PDB entry 2YZE | X-ray diffraction, 1.99 A resolution | chains C and D of the 4 polymer chains in the assembly

[Chain C (and D)]
Protein: Uricase
From: Arthrobacter globiformis
Notes: EC 1.7.3.3; chain D of this document is another copy of the same molecule, construct and numbering; everything in this record applies to it too
Sequence (302 residues; numbered 1 to 302; the number before each row is that of its first residue):
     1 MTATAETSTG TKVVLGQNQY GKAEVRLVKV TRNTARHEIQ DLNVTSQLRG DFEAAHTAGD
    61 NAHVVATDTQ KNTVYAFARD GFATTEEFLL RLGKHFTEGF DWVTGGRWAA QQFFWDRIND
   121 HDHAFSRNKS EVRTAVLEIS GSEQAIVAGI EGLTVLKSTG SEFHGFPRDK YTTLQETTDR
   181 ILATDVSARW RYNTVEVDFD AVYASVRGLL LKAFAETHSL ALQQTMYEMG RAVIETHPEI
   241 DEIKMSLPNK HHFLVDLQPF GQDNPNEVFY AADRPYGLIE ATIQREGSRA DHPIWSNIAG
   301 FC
Not modelled in the structure: 1-10, 298-302
Residues lining bound ligands:
  - NOB ((dihydroxyboranyloxy-hydroxy-boranyl)oxylithium), molecule 1: Tyr20, Val64, Ala66, Thr67, Asp68
  - NOB, molecule 2: Phe163, Leu174, Arg180, Ala221, Leu222, Gln223, Asn249, His251, Gly277, Ile279

[How chain C and chain D interact]
Pairs across the interface (114):
  Arg26(C) with Phe269(D); Tyr270(D); Ala271(D), hydrogen bond (backbone-backbone)
  Leu27(C) with Val268(D), hydrophobic; Phe269(D)
  Val28(C) with His252(D); Glu267(D); Val268(D); Phe269(D), hydrogen bond (backbone-backbone)
  Lys29(C) with Glu267(D), salt bridge; Val268(D)
  Val30(C) with Ser158(D); Asn266(D); Glu267(D), hydrogen bond (backbone-backbone); Phe269(D), hydrophobic
  Arg32(C) with Ser158(D), hydrogen bond (side chain-backbone); Thr159(D), hydrogen bond; Asp179(D), salt bridge; Pro265(D); Asn266(D); Glu267(D)
  His37(C) with Ser158(D), hydrogen bond; Thr159(D)
  Asn72(C) with Phe260(D)
  Tyr75(C) with Val255(D), hydrophobic; Val268(D), hydrophobic; Phe269(D); Tyr270(D)
  Ala76(C) with Gln262(D)
  Ala78(C) with Val268(D)
  Arg79(C) with Leu257(D); Gln262(D); Asp263(D), salt bridge; Pro265(D); Glu267(D), salt bridge; Val268(D)
  Trp115(C) with Thr154(D); Val155(D); Leu156(D), hydrophobic
  Ile118(C) with Leu211(D)
  His121(C) with Ala215(D)
  His123(C) with Leu156(D); Lys157(D); Ser158(D), hydrogen bond (backbone-backbone); Thr159(D)
  Ala124(C) with Leu156(D); Ala215(D), hydrophobic
  Phe125(C) with Val155(D); Leu156(D), hydrogen bond (backbone-backbone); Ser158(D)
  Ser126(C) with Thr154(D)
  Arg127(C) with Ser130(D), hydrogen bond (backbone-side chain); Thr154(D), hydrogen bond (backbone-backbone)
  Asn128(C) with Ser130(D)
  Lys129(C) with Lys129(D); Ser130(D), hydrogen bond (backbone-side chain); Gly152(D), hydrogen bond (side chain-backbone); Thr154(D), hydrogen bond
  Ser130(C) with Arg127(D), hydrogen bond (side chain-backbone); Asn128(D); Lys129(D), hydrogen bond (side chain-backbone)
  Gly152(C) with Lys129(D), hydrogen bond (backbone-side chain)
  Thr154(C) with Trp115(D); Ser126(D); Arg127(D), hydrogen bond (backbone-backbone); Lys129(D), hydrogen bond
  Val155(C) with Trp115(D); Phe125(D)
  Leu156(C) with Trp115(D), hydrophobic; Ala124(D); Phe125(D), hydrogen bond (backbone-backbone)
  Lys157(C) with His123(D)
  Ser158(C) with Val30(D); Arg32(D), hydrogen bond (backbone-side chain); His37(D), hydrogen bond; His123(D), hydrogen bond (backbone-backbone); Phe125(D)
  Thr159(C) with Arg32(D); His37(D); His123(D)
  Asp179(C) with Arg32(D), salt bridge
  Leu211(C) with Ile118(D)
  Ala215(C) with Ile118(D), hydrophobic; His121(D), hydrogen bond (backbone-side chain); Ala124(D), hydrophobic
  His252(C) with Val28(D)
  Val255(C) with Tyr75(D), hydrophobic
  Leu257(C) with Arg79(D)
  Phe260(C) with Asn72(D)
  Gln262(C) with Ala76(D); Arg79(D)
  Asp263(C) with Arg79(D), salt bridge
  Pro265(C) with Arg32(D); Arg79(D)
  Asn266(C) with Val30(D); Arg32(D)
  Glu267(C) with Val28(D); Lys29(D), salt bridge; Val30(D), hydrogen bond (backbone-backbone); Arg79(D), salt bridge
  Val268(C) with Leu27(D), hydrophobic; Val28(D); Lys29(D); Tyr75(D), hydrophobic; Ala78(D); Arg79(D)
  Phe269(C) with Arg26(D); Leu27(D); Val28(D), hydrogen bond (backbone-backbone); Val30(D), hydrophobic; Tyr75(D)
  Tyr270(C) with Arg26(D); Tyr75(D)
  Ala271(C) with Arg26(D), hydrogen bond (backbone-backbone)
Interface residues without a listed pair, chain C (53 interface residues in all): Thr31, Ile39, Asp80, Leu153, Ile181, Phe214, Asn264
Interface residues without a listed pair, chain D (51 interface residues in all): Ile39, Leu153, Gly160, Ile181, Asn264

[Summary]
Chain C and chain D form an interface of 53 and 51 residues respectively, with 26 hydrogen bonds and 8 salt
bridges. Among the polar pairs are Lys29(C)-Glu267(D), Arg32(C)-Asp179(D) and Arg79(C)-Asp263(D). Ligands of
chain C: compound NOB.
Both chains are Uricase (Arthrobacter globiformis). Entry 2YZE (Crystal structure of uricase from Arthrobacter
globiformis) was determined by X-ray diffraction (same publication as 2YZB, 2YZC and 2YZD).
